Entry 6CS5 (electron microscopy, 3.24 A resolution); this record covers chains A and B of the 3 polymer chains in the assembly.

== Chain A ==
Protein: viral protein 1
Organism: Enterovirus D68
Reference sequence: A0A097BW12 (A0A097BW12_9ENTO); residues 1-297 here correspond to UniProt positions 565-861 (UniProt number = residue number + 564)
Chain sequence (297 residues; row label = number of the first residue in the row):
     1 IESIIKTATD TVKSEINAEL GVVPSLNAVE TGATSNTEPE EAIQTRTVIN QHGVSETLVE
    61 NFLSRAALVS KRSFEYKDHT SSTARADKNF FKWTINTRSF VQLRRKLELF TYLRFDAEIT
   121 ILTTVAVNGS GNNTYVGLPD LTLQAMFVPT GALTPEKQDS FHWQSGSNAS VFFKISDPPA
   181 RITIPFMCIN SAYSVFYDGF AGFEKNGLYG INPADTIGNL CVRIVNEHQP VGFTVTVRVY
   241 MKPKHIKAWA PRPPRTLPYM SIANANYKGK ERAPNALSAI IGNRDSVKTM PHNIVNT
Disordered / not traced: 1-49, 129-132, 297

== Chain B ==
Protein: viral protein 3
Organism: enterovirus D68
Reference sequence: A0A097BW12 (A0A097BW12_9ENTO); residues 1-247 here correspond to UniProt positions 318-564 (UniProt number = residue number + 317)
Chain sequence (247 residues; row label = number of the first residue in the row):
     1 GVPTYLLPGS GQFLTTDDHS SAPALPCFNP TPEMHIPGQV RNMLEVVQVE SMMEINNTES
    61 AVGMERLKVD ISALTDVDQL LFNIPLDIQL DGPLRNTLVG NISRYYTHWS GSLEMTFMFC
   121 GSFMAAGKLI LCYTPPGGSC PTTRETAMLG THIVWDFGLQ SSVTLIIPWI SGSHYRMFNN
   181 DAKSTNANVG YVTCFMQTNL IVPSESSDTC SLIGFIAAKD DFSLRLMRDS PDIGQLDHLH
   241 AAEAAYQ

== How chain A and chain B interact ==
Pairs across the interface (181; chain A residue first):
  Asn50(A) - Asp221(B)
  His52(A) - Ser110(B)  hydrogen bond
  His52(A) - His174(B)
  His52(A) - Tyr175(B)
  Gly53(A) - Ser223(B)  hydrogen bond (backbone-side chain)
  Val54(A) - Asn42(B)
  Val54(A) - Leu44(B)  hydrophobic
  Glu56(A) - Tyr106(B)  hydrogen bond (backbone-side chain)
  Glu56(A) - Arg225(B)
  Glu56(A) - Leu226(B)  hydrogen bond (side chain-backbone)
  Glu56(A) - Met227(B)  hydrogen bond (side chain-backbone)
  Thr57(A) - Asn42(B)  hydrogen bond
  Thr57(A) - Met43(B)  hydrogen bond (backbone-backbone)
  Thr57(A) - Leu44(B)
  Thr57(A) - Tyr106(B)
  Thr57(A) - Leu224(B)
  Leu58(A) - Arg41(B)
  Leu58(A) - Asn42(B)
  Val59(A) - Val40(B)
  Val59(A) - Arg41(B)
  Val59(A) - Asn42(B)
  Val59(A) - Met43(B)  hydrophobic
  Phe62(A) - Met43(B)  hydrophobic
  Phe62(A) - Tyr105(B)  hydrophobic
  Phe62(A) - Tyr106(B)
  Phe62(A) - Met227(B)
  Arg65(A) - Thr16(B)
  Arg65(A) - Met227(B)  hydrogen bond
  Ala66(A) - Phe13(B)  hydrophobic
  Ala66(A) - Thr15(B)  hydrogen bond (backbone-backbone)
  Ser70(A) - Tyr246(B)  hydrogen bond
  Lys71(A) - Tyr246(B)  hydrogen bond (backbone-side chain)
  Arg72(A) - Tyr246(B)
  Lys92(A) - Ala245(B)
  Lys92(A) - Tyr246(B)
  Lys92(A) - Gln247(B)  hydrogen bond (side chain-backbone)
  Trp93(A) - Ala245(B)
  Trp93(A) - Tyr246(B)
  Thr94(A) - Ala245(B)  hydrogen bond (backbone-backbone)
  Asn96(A) - Ala245(B)
  Arg98(A) - Leu239(B)
  Ser99(A) - Gln235(B)  hydrogen bond (backbone-side chain)
  Ser99(A) - Leu239(B)
  Phe100(A) - Gln235(B)
  Val101(A) - Ile233(B)
  Val101(A) - Gly234(B)
  Val101(A) - Gln235(B)  hydrogen bond (backbone-side chain)
  Val101(A) - Leu239(B)  hydrophobic
  Gln102(A) - Asp229(B)
  Gln102(A) - Ser230(B)
  Gln102(A) - Ile233(B)
  Arg104(A) - Leu239(B)
  Arg105(A) - Asn101(B)
  Arg105(A) - Tyr105(B)  hydrogen bond
  Arg105(A) - Ser230(B)  hydrogen bond
  Arg105(A) - Asp232(B)  salt bridge
  Arg105(A) - Ile233(B)
  Lys106(A) - Tyr105(B)
  Lys106(A) - Met227(B)
  Leu109(A) - Met43(B)  hydrophobic
  Leu109(A) - Ile102(B)  hydrophobic
  Phe110(A) - Val40(B)  hydrophobic
  Phe110(A) - Met43(B)  hydrophobic
  Tyr112(A) - Ile36(B)  hydrophobic
  Arg114(A) - Pro30(B)
  Arg114(A) - Thr31(B)  hydrogen bond (side chain-backbone)
  Arg114(A) - Glu33(B)  salt bridge
  Glu118(A) - His19(B)
  Glu118(A) - Ser21(B)
  Thr120(A) - Phe13(B)
  Ala169(A) - Ala24(B)
  Pro178(A) - Gly11(B)
  Arg181(A) - Phe13(B)
  Arg181(A) - Asp17(B)  salt bridge
  Arg181(A) - Ser21(B)
  Ile182(A) - Ser21(B)
  Ile182(A) - Ala22(B)
  Ile182(A) - Ala24(B)  hydrophobic
  Thr183(A) - Ser21(B)  hydrogen bond
  Thr183(A) - Ala22(B)  hydrogen bond (backbone-backbone)
  Thr183(A) - Pro23(B)
  Thr183(A) - Ala24(B)  hydrogen bond (backbone-backbone)
  Pro185(A) - Phe28(B)  hydrophobic
  Phe186(A) - Phe28(B)
  Phe186(A) - Thr31(B)
  Met187(A) - Leu25(B)  hydrophobic
  Met187(A) - Phe28(B)  hydrophobic
  Cys188(A) - Thr31(B)  hydrogen bond (backbone-side chain)
  Ile189(A) - Thr31(B)
  Asn190(A) - Thr31(B)  hydrogen bond (backbone-side chain)
  Ser191(A) - Thr31(B)
  Ser191(A) - Pro32(B)  hydrogen bond (side chain-backbone)
  Ser191(A) - Met34(B)
  Ala192(A) - Ile36(B)  hydrophobic
  Tyr240(A) - Phe13(B)  hydrophobic
  Lys242(A) - Thr15(B)
  Lys242(A) - Asp17(B)  salt bridge
  Lys244(A) - Ser20(B)
  Lys247(A) - Glu33(B)
  Lys247(A) - Gln39(B)
  Ala248(A) - Gln39(B)
  Ala248(A) - Val40(B)  hydrogen bond (backbone-backbone)
  Trp249(A) - Ile36(B)  hydrogen bond (side chain-backbone)
  Trp249(A) - Pro37(B)
  Trp249(A) - Gly38(B)
  Trp249(A) - Gln39(B)
  Ala250(A) - Gly38(B)  hydrogen bond (backbone-backbone)
  Pro251(A) - Val40(B)
  Pro251(A) - Val46(B)  hydrophobic
  Pro254(A) - Asn101(B)
  Thr256(A) - Asn96(B)
  Leu257(A) - Ile233(B)
  Pro258(A) - Ile233(B)  hydrophobic
  Tyr259(A) - Ile233(B)  hydrophobic
  Tyr259(A) - Leu239(B)
  Met260(A) - Leu239(B)
  Met260(A) - His240(B)  hydrogen bond (backbone-backbone)
  Ser261(A) - His240(B)  hydrogen bond (side chain-backbone)
  Ser261(A) - Ala241(B)
  Ile262(A) - Leu239(B)  hydrophobic
  Ile262(A) - His240(B)  hydrogen bond (backbone-backbone)
  Ile262(A) - Ala241(B)
  Ile262(A) - Ala242(B)  hydrophobic
  Pro274(A) - Asp91(B)
  Asn275(A) - Arg95(B)  hydrogen bond
  Asn275(A) - Asp232(B)  hydrogen bond (side chain-backbone)
  Ser278(A) - Val62(B)
  Ser278(A) - Gly63(B)  hydrogen bond (backbone-backbone)
  Ser278(A) - Arg66(B)
  Ala279(A) - Arg66(B)
  Ile280(A) - Arg95(B)  hydrogen bond (backbone-side chain)
  Ile280(A) - Asn96(B)
  Ile281(A) - Glu54(B)
  Ile281(A) - Asn57(B)
  Ile281(A) - Arg66(B)  hydrogen bond (backbone-side chain)
  Ile281(A) - Asp91(B)
  Ile281(A) - Gly92(B)
  Ile281(A) - Pro93(B)
  Ile281(A) - Arg95(B)
  Ile281(A) - Asn96(B)
  Gly282(A) - Asn57(B)
  Gly282(A) - Asp91(B)
  Asn283(A) - Asn57(B)
  Asn283(A) - Thr58(B)
  Asn283(A) - Glu59(B)
  Asn283(A) - Arg66(B)  hydrogen bond
  Arg284(A) - Ile55(B)  hydrogen bond (side chain-backbone)
  Arg284(A) - Asn57(B)  hydrogen bond
  Arg284(A) - Thr58(B)
  Arg284(A) - Glu59(B)
  Arg284(A) - Asn83(B)  hydrogen bond (side chain-backbone)
  Arg284(A) - Pro85(B)
  Ser286(A) - Thr58(B)
  Val287(A) - Ile55(B)
  Val287(A) - Asn56(B)
  Val287(A) - Thr58(B)
  Val287(A) - Leu81(B)
  Val287(A) - Phe82(B)
  Val287(A) - Asn83(B)  hydrogen bond (backbone-backbone)
  Lys288(A) - Leu80(B)
  Lys288(A) - Asn83(B)  hydrogen bond (backbone-side chain)
  Thr289(A) - Asn83(B)  hydrogen bond (backbone-side chain)
  Met290(A) - Asn83(B)
  Met290(A) - Ile84(B)
  Met290(A) - Pro85(B)  hydrophobic
  Met290(A) - Cys140(B)  hydrophobic
  Met290(A) - Tyr191(B)  hydrophobic
  Pro291(A) - Pro85(B)
  His292(A) - Ala182(B)
  His292(A) - Tyr191(B)  hydrogen bond (backbone-side chain)
  Asn293(A) - Ser139(B)
  Asn293(A) - Cys140(B)  hydrogen bond (side chain-backbone)
  Asn293(A) - Lys183(B)
  Asn293(A) - Tyr191(B)
  Ile294(A) - Gly137(B)
  Ile294(A) - Gly138(B)
  Ile294(A) - Ser139(B)  hydrogen bond (backbone-backbone)
  Ile294(A) - Lys183(B)
  Ile294(A) - Asn188(B)
  Ile294(A) - Tyr191(B)
  Asn296(A) - Gly137(B)
Interface residues without a listed pair, chain A (85 interface residues in all): Asn61, Arg85, Phe91, Pro179, Asp285
Interface residues without a listed pair, chain B (90 interface residues in all): Leu14, Asp18, Ala61, Leu98, Asp220, Phe222, His238, Glu243

== Overview ==
85 residues of chain A face 90 of chain B across their interface, with 45 hydrogen bonds and 4 salt bridges.
Polar contacts include Arg105(A)-Asp232(B), Arg114(A)-Glu33(B) and Arg181(A)-Asp17(B).
Chain A is viral protein 1 (Enterovirus D68) and chain B is viral protein 3 (enterovirus D68); the structure,
CryoEM structure of human enterovirus D68 abortive product 2 (pH 7.2 and 4 degrees Celsius), was determined by
electron microscopy, deposited together with 6CRP, 6CRR, 6CRS, 6CRU, 6CS3, 6CS4 and 5 further entries.
